Entry 4LBE (X-ray diffraction, 2.75 A resolution); this record covers chains A and C of the 3 polymer chains in the assembly.

# Chain A
Name: Fab light chain
Organism: Mus musculus
Notes: antibody fragment or engineered binder
Amino-acid sequence (219 residues; each row starts with the number of its first residue):
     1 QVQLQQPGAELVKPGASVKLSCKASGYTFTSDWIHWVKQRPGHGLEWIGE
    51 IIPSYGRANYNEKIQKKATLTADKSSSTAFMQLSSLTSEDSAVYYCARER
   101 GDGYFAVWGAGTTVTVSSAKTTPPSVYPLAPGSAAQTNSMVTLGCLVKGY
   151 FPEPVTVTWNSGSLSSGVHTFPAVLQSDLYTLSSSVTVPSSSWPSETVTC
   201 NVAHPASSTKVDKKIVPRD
Disulfides: Cys22-Cys96, Cys145-Cys200

# Chain C
Name: pH-gated potassium channel KcsA
Organism: Streptomyces lividans
UniProt: P0A334 (KCSA_STRLI); residues 2-124 here = UniProt positions 2-124
Amino-acid sequence (130 residues; numbered -5 to 124; the number before each row is that of its first residue; numbers below 1 keep their minus sign (Met-5 is residue -5)):
    -5 MHHHHHHPPMLSGLLARLVKLLLGRHGSALHWRAAGAATVLLVIVLLAGS
    45 YLAVLAERGAPGAQLITYPRALWWSVETATTVGYGDLYPVTLWGRLVAVV
    95 VMVAGITSFGLVTAALATWFVGREQERAGH
Not modelled in the structure: -5 to 21
Construct notes: expression tag (-5 to 1); engineered mutation Ala122 (Arg in P0A334)
Swiss-Prot annotation at these positions:
  - motif: Thr75 to Asp80 (Selectivity filter)
  - mutagenesis: Glu71 (E71A: Prevents channel inactivation)
Ion coordination: K+ site 1 near Thr75 (its only coordinating residue here); K+ site 2 near Gly77 (its only coordinating residue here)
Ligand contacts:
  - diacyl glycerol (DGA): Leu41, Ser44, Tyr45, Tyr62, Pro63, Leu66, Trp67, Val70, Val84, Thr85, Leu86, Arg89, Leu90, Val93
  - nonan-1-ol (F09): Leu46, Leu49, Ala50, Trp87, Val91

# Chain A / chain C interface
Residue-residue contacts (23; chain A residue first):
  Thr30(A) - Tyr45(C)
  Ser31(A) - Tyr62(C)  hydrogen bond (backbone-side chain)
  Trp33(A) - Leu49(C)  hydrophobic
  Trp33(A) - Arg52(C)
  Trp33(A) - Tyr62(C)  hydrogen bond
  Glu50(A) - Arg52(C)  salt bridge
  Ile52(A) - Tyr45(C)
  Ile52(A) - Leu49(C)  hydrophobic
  Ile52(A) - Tyr62(C)
  Ser54(A) - Tyr45(C)  hydrogen bond
  Tyr55(A) - Leu49(C)  hydrophobic
  Arg57(A) - Leu49(C)
  Arg57(A) - Arg52(C)
  Asn59(A) - Arg52(C)
  Asn59(A) - Gly53(C)
  Glu62(A) - Gly53(C)
  Glu62(A) - Pro55(C)
  Glu99(A) - Arg52(C)  salt bridge
  Gly101(A) - Arg52(C)
  Gly101(A) - Thr61(C)
  Gly101(A) - Tyr62(C)  hydrogen bond (backbone-backbone)
  Asp102(A) - Thr61(C)
  Gly103(A) - Thr61(C)
Also at the interface, not in a pair above, chain A (16 interface residues in all): His35, Arg100
Also at the interface, not in a pair above, chain C (11 interface residues in all): Val48, Ala50, Ile60, Pro63

# In short
The interface between chain A and chain C involves 16 residues on one side and 11 on the other, with 4
hydrogen bonds and 2 salt bridges. Polar contacts include Glu50(A)-Arg52(C), Glu99(A)-Arg52(C) and
Ser31(A)-Tyr62(C).
Chain A is Fab light chain (Mus musculus) and chain C is pH-gated potassium channel KcsA (Streptomyces
lividans); the structure, Structure of KcsA with R122A mutation, was determined by X-ray diffraction (same
publication as 4LCU).
